PDB entry 4UD4 | X-ray diffraction, 1.74 A resolution | chain A

Chain A:
Name: Poly(a) RNA polymerase protein CID1
Organism: Schizosaccharomyces pombe
Notes: EC 2.7.7.-
UniProt: O13833 (CID1_SCHPO); residue numbers follow UniProt; this construct covers 40-405
Amino-acid sequence (366 residues; row label = number of the first residue in the row):
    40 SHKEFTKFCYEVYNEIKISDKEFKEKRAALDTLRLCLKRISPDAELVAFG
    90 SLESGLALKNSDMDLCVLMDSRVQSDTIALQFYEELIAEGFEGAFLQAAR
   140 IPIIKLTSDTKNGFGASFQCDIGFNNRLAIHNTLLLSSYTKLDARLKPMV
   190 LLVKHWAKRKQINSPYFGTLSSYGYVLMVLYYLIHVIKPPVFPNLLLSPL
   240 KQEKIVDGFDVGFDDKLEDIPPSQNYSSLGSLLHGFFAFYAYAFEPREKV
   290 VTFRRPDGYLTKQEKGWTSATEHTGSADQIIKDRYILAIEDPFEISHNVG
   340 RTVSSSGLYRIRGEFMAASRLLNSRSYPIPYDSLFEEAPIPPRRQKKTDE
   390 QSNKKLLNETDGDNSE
Disordered / not traced: 149-151, 308-320, 380-405
Sequence notes: engineered mutation A133 (Lys in O13833), A137 (Arg in O13833), A277 (Arg in O13833), A282 (Lys in O13833)
From the paper describing this entry:
  - conformationally variable residues (side-chain flip): D330, H336
  - contacts within the chain: D330-H336
  - specificity-determining residues: H336
  - specificity-determining residues: D330 (proposed by the authors, not directly observed)
  - mutagenesis - F88D, N164P, N164P/N165P: decreased catalytic activity

Summary:
From the paper: F88D, N164P and N164P/N165P reduce catalytic activity; specificity determinants H336 and D330.
Chain A is Poly(a) RNA polymerase protein CID1 (Schizosaccharomyces pombe); the structure, Structural
Plasticity of Cid1 Provides a Basis for its RNA Terminal Uridylyl Transferase Activity, was determined by
X-ray diffraction, deposited together with 4UD5.
